Entry 3SG2 (X-ray diffraction, 2.00 A resolution); this record covers chain A.

# Chain A
Molecule: Myosin light chain kinase, Green fluorescent protein, Calmodulin-1 chimera
Organism: Gallus gallus
Reference sequence: chimeric construct of Q6LDG3, P42212, P0DP29: residues 41-59 from Q6LDG3 (Q6LDG3_CHICK) positions 37-55 (UniProt number = residue number - 4); residues 62-151 from P42212 positions 149-238 (UniProt number = residue number + 87); residues 160-302 from P42212 positions 2-144 (UniProt number = residue number - 158); residues 305-451 from P0DP29 positions 3-149 (UniProt number = residue number - 302)
Chain sequence (449 residues; each row starts with the number of its first residue; note: 2 numbers in that range are skipped by the numbering (no residue carries them; nothing is unmodelled there)):
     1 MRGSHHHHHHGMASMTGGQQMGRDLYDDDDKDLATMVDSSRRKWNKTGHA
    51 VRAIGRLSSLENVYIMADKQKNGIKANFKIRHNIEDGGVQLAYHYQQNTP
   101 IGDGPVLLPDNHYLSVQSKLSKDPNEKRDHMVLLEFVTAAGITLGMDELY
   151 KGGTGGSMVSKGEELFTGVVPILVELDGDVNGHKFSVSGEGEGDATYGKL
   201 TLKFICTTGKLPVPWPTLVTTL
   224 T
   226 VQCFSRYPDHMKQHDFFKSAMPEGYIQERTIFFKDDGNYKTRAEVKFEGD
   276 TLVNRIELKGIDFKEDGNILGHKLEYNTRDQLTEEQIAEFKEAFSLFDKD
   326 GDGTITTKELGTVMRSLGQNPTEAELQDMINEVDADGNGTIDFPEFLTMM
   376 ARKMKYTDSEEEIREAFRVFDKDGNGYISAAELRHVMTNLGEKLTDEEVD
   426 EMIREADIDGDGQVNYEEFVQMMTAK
Not modelled in the structure: 1-38, 145-158, 450-451
Covalently attached groups: covalent link L222-T224; covalent link T224-V226
Modified / non-standard residues: T224 (chromophore; CRO)
Construct notes: expression tag (1-40); engineered mutation N45 (Gln41 in Q6LDG3), A76 (Val163 in P42212), G88 (Ser175 in P42212), Y93 (Asp180 in P42212), V116 (Thr203 in P42212), K119 (Ala206 in P42212), L144 (His231 in P42212), L222 (Phe64 in P42212), I251 (Val93 in P42212), Y381 (Asp79 in P0DP29); linker (60-61, 152-159, 303-304); chromophore (224)
Metal / ion sites: Ca2+ site 1: D323, D325, D327, T329, E334; Ca2+ site 2: D359, D361, N363, T365, D367, E370; Ca2+ site 3: D396, D398, N400, Y402, E407; Ca2+ site 4: D432, D434, D436, Q438, E443
Curated features (UniProtKB/Swiss-Prot):
  - binding site (Ca(2+)): D323, D325, D327, T329, E334, D359, D361, N363, T365, E370, D396, D398, N400, Y402, E407, D432, D434, D436, Q438, E443
  - modified residue: K324 (N6-acetyllysine), T347 (Phosphothreonine), S384 (Phosphoserine), K397 (N6-acetyllysine), Y402 (Phosphotyrosine), S404 (Phosphoserine), T413 (Phosphothreonine), K418 (N6,N6,N6-trimethyllysine), Y441 (Phosphotyrosine)
  - cross-link: K324 (Glycyl lysine isopeptide (Lys-Gly) (interchain with G-Cter in SUMO2))

# In short
D323, D325, D327, T329 and E334 form the Ca2+ site 1. D359, D361, N363, T365, D367 and E370 form the Ca2+ site
2. Curated annotation (UniProt) lists 20 Ca2+-binding residues.
Chain A is Myosin light chain kinase, Green fluorescent protein, Calmodulin-1 chimera (Gallus gallus); the
structure, Crystal Structure of GCaMP2-T116V,D381Y, was determined by X-ray diffraction, deposited together
with 3SG3, 3SG4, 3SG5, 3SG6 and 3SG7.
